8K49 - chains F and P of the 23 polymer chains in the assembly; structure by electron microscopy, 2.90 A resolution.

Chain F:
Molecule: VP8
Organism: Banna virus
UniProtKB: W0G587 (W0G587_9REOV); residue numbers follow UniProt; this construct covers 1-302
Chain sequence (302 residues; row label = number of the first residue in the row):
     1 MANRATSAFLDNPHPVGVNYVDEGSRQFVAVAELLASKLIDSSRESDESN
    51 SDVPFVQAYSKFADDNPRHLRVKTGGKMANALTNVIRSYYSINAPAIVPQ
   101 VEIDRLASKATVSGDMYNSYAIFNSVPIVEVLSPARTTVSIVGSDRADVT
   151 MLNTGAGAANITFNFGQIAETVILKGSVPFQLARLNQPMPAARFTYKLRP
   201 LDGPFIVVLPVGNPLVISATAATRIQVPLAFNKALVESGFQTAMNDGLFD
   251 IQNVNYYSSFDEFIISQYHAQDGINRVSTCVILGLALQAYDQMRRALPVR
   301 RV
Not modelled in the structure: 1, 300-302
Sequence notes: conflict Arg136 (Gln in W0G587), Leu185 (Met in W0G587), Ser266 (Ala in W0G587)

Chain P:
Molecule: VP10
Organism: Banna virus
UniProtKB: A0A2H4QDD3 (A0A2H4QDD3_9REOV); residues 1-249 here = UniProt positions 1-249
Chain sequence (249 residues; numbered 1 to 249; the number before each row is that of its first residue):
     1 MDVLSKGSLKELLAHLEKTPLEEAISYRIGTVPYQNVLISRNEYYNQLYP
    51 DTTSLIDGVSREGQRNVNGLIMSIISYVVSGSGHYIPNIGFMLLRRSILD
   101 ILTKHDTGLVTNNLNYGIIARNLTVSKMNCEQRKRMLICFKLLAYKDGNQ
   151 NDYEIYLNQNIPLKQIAPNFIPGDMRTVIHNQDQLAIVGIPAYRLTQSTE
   201 LSIRDDNAKSYKLGYVDWYNSNSFLRERSEFNLIRLKDRDTKYGKLNGW
Sequence notes: conflict Val79 (Ile in A0A2H4QDD3)

Interface between chain F and chain P:
Contacting residue pairs (42):
  Val18(F) with Lys127(P); Arg204(P)
  Asn19(F) with Lys127(P); Met128(P), hydrogen bond (side chain-backbone); Asn129(P)
  Val21(F) with Glu200(P); Asp205(P)
  Asp22(F) with Glu200(P); Asp205(P)
  Glu23(F) with Arg194(P); Leu195(P); Thr196(P), hydrogen bond; Ser198(P), hydrogen bond; Glu200(P), hydrogen bond (backbone-side chain); Lys209(P), salt bridge
  Gly24(F) with Tyr193(P)
  Arg26(F) with Glu200(P), salt bridge
  Gln27(F) with Tyr193(P); Arg194(P), hydrogen bond (side chain-backbone)
  Ile92(F) with Lys127(P)
  Pro95(F) with Pro162(P), hydrophobic
  Ala96(F) with Cys130(P); Arg133(P)
  Pro99(F) with Glu131(P)
  Gln100(F) with Glu131(P), hydrogen bond (backbone-side chain)
  Val101(F) with Glu131(P)
  Asp104(F) with Ala192(P); Tyr193(P)
  Ser108(F) with Ala192(P)
  Thr111(F) with Arg194(P), hydrogen bond
  Val112(F) with Arg194(P), hydrogen bond (backbone-side chain)
  Ser113(F) with Arg194(P)
  Tyr117(F) with Tyr44(P), hydrophobic; Tyr45(P); Leu201(P)
  Asp272(F) with Pro50(P)
  Ile274(F) with Tyr45(P), hydrophobic; Gln47(P); Tyr49(P), hydrophobic
  Asn275(F) with Tyr49(P); Pro50(P), hydrogen bond (side chain-backbone)
  Ser278(F) with Leu201(P)
Also at the interface, not in a pair above, chain F (29 interface residues in all): Ile97, Val98, Ala107, Gln226, Val277
Also at the interface, not in a pair above, chain P (28 interface residues in all): Asp51, Ser126, Gln165, Ile166, Gln184

Overview:
29 residues of chain F and 28 residues of chain P are in contact; the contacts include 9 hydrogen bonds and 2
salt bridges. Polar pairs include Glu23(F)-Lys209(P), Arg26(F)-Glu200(P) and Asn19(F)-Met128(P).
Chain F is VP8 and chain P is VP10, both from Banna virus; the structure, Structure of partial Banna virus,
was determined by electron microscopy (same publication as 8K42, 8K43 and 8K4A).
